PDB entry 9MH0 | electron microscopy, 2.90 A resolution | chains B and C of the 18 polymer chains in the assembly

[Chain B]
Name: Photosystem I P700 chlorophyll a apoprotein A2
Source organism: Dunaliella salina
Notes: EC 1.97.1.12
Sequence (735 residues; numbered 1 to 735; the number before each row is that of its first residue):
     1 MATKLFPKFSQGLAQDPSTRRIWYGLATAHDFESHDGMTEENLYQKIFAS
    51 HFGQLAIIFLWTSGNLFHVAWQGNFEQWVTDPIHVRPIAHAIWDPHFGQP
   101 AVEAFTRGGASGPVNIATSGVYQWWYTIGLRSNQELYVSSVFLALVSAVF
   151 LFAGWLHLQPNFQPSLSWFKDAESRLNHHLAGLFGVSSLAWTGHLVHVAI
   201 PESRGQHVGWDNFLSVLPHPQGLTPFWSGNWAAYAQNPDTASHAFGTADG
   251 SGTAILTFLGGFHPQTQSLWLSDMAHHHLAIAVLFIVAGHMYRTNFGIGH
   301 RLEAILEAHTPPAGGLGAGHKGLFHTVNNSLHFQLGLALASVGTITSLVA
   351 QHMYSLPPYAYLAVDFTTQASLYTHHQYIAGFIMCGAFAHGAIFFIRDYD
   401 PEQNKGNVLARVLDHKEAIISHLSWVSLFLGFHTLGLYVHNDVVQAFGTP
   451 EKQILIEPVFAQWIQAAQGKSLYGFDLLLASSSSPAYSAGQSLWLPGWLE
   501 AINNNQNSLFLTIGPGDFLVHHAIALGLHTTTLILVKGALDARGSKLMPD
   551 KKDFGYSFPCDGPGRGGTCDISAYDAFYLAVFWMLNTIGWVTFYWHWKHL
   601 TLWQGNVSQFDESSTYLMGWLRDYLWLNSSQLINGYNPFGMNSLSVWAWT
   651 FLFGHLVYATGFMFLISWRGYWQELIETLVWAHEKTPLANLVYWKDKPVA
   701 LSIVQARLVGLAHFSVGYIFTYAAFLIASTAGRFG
Disordered / not traced: 1-2, 735
Ion coordination: chlorophyll a Mg (25 sites), coordinated by H30, H51, Q54, H68, H90, D94, H96, H178, H179, H197, H276, H277, H278, H290, H300, H309 and 9 more; 4Fe-4S cluster Fe: C560, C569 (shared with 1 residue of chain A)
Ligand contacts:
  - beta-carotene (BCR), molecule 1: F6, I22, L26, V692
  - beta-carotene (BCR), molecule 2: A49, F52, G53, A56, I57, L60, F67, Y137, S140, V141, A144, S147, A148, F150, L151, G154, W155, L158
  - beta-carotene (BCR), molecule 3: L55, I58, F59, W61, F150, G182, L183, V186, S187
  - beta-carotene (BCR), molecule 4: T62, L66, W124, W125, I128, L130, S139, F142, L143, W210
  - beta-carotene (BCR), molecule 5: L189, L223, F226, L279, V283, I286, V287, H290, I298
  - beta-carotene (BCR), molecule 6: F333, G336, L337, A340, T344, M384, A387, F388, G391, A392, F394, F395, A539
  - beta-carotene (BCR), molecule 7: F388, F395, L409, V412, V536, L540
  - beta-carotene (BCR), molecule 8: F429, L430, H433, T434, L437, I454, I456, F518, L519, H522
  - beta-carotene (BCR), molecule 9: L435, G436, V439
  - beta-carotene (BCR), molecule 10: W649, F653, W672, L675, I676, L679, F720
  - beta-carotene (BCR), molecule 11: P687, L688, A689
  - chlorophyll b (CHL): W210, F213, L214
  - chlorophyll a isomer (CL0): L621, L625, W626
  - chlorophyll a (CLA), molecule 1: T19, W23, I676, L679, V680, H683, V692, Y693, W694, K695, D696, P698, V699
  - chlorophyll a (CLA), molecule 2: I22, W23, L26
  - chlorophyll a (CLA), molecule 3: W23, F653, L656, V657, T660, M663, F664, L701, V709, A712, H713, V716
  - chlorophyll a (CLA), molecule 4: L26, A27, A29, H30, D31, H332, L335, L339, F382, I383, C385, G386, A389, H390, I393, R397, Y556, S557, Y574, F577, A712, V716
  - chlorophyll a (CLA), molecule 5: H30, F32, E33, Y44, I47, S50, H51, Q54, L55, I58, F169, R175, H179, L183, L331, H332, Q334, L335, A338, L339, V342
  - chlorophyll a (CLA), molecule 6: H30, Q54, I57, I58, W61, I379, F382, I383
  - chlorophyll a (CLA), molecule 7: F48, F52, I128, G129, L130, E135, V138, S139, F142, V146, V149, F150, A153, L156, H157, F162, P164, W168, S187, A190, W191, G193, H194, H197, V198, V208, G209, W210, F213
  - chlorophyll a (CLA), molecule 8: F48, H51, F52, L55, W124, F150, W168, F169, D171, S174, R175, H178, H179, G182, L183, F184, I345, Y359
  - chlorophyll a (CLA), molecule 9: I57, L60, W61, S63, G64, F67, H68, W71, Q72, H90, A91, W93
  - chlorophyll a (CLA), molecule 10: I57, W61, N65, H68, V69, A89, H90, N115, I116, A117, T118, S119, V121, V646, W647, T650, F720
  - chlorophyll a (CLA), molecule 11: I58, W61, T62, S119, G120, V121, W124, S187, A190, V342, I345, T346, V349, M353, Y359, L372, H375, H376, I379, I383
  - chlorophyll a (CLA), molecule 12: W61, N65, T118, S119, S371, T374, H375, Y378, I379, F382, W647, I719, F720, Y722, A723, L726, I727
  - chlorophyll a (CLA), molecule 13: H90, A91, I92, W93, D94, P95, H96, F97, F105, N115, S645, V646, W649
  - chlorophyll a (CLA), molecule 14: W124, T127, I128, L183, F184, S187, S188, W191, M274, H277, H278, I281, F285, I345, L348, V349, H352, M353, P358, Y359
  - chlorophyll a (CLA), molecule 15: W168, D171, S174, H178, T294, N295, F296
  - chlorophyll a (CLA), molecule 16: A172, R175, L176, H179, L180, F184, L302, L306, F324, V327, N328, Q334, L337, A338, S341, V342, I345
  - chlorophyll a (CLA), molecule 17: L176, L180, F184, L284, F285, A288, M291, Y292, L302, I305, L306
  - chlorophyll a (CLA), molecule 18: N177, H178, A181, G182, V186, I286, H290, Y292, T294, F296, I298, G299
  - chlorophyll a (CLA), molecule 19: L189, A190, T192, G193, V196, H197, F213, L214, V216, L217, P218, H219, G222, L223, F226, W227, Y234, I255, L256, L279
  - chlorophyll a (CLA), molecule 20: F226, W231, A232, Y234, A235, L256, F258, H276, L279, A280, V283, L493, W494
  - chlorophyll a (CLA), molecule 21: F258, G260, G261, L269, D273, M274, H276, H277, A280, I281, L284, H352, L356, W494, W498
  - chlorophyll a (CLA), molecule 22: V287, A288, H290, M291, I298, G299, H300
  - chlorophyll a (CLA), molecule 23: V287, M291, H300, A304, I305, A308, H309
  - chlorophyll a (CLA), molecule 24: I305, L306, H309, L316, H320, L323, V327, F333, V408, L409, V412
  - chlorophyll a (CLA), molecule 25: A308, H309, T310, P311, P312, G315, L316
  - chlorophyll a (CLA), molecule 26: G315, L316, G317, V408, R411, V412, H415, A418, I419, H422
  - chlorophyll a (CLA), molecule 27: L337, A340, S341, T344, L348, Q351, H352, Y354, S355, L356, W498, L509, F510
  - chlorophyll a (CLA), molecule 28: T344, S347, L348, Q351, Q377, G381, M384, F388, L528, T531, T532, L535, M584, I588
  - chlorophyll a (CLA), molecule 29: Q351, Y354, Y373, Q377, F460, A461, I464, Q465, F510, L511, I513, H521, I524, L528, V591, Y594, W595, K598
  - chlorophyll a (CLA), molecule 30: A418, H422, W425
  - chlorophyll a (CLA), molecule 31: I419, L423, W425, V426, A525, L528, H529, T532
  - chlorophyll a (CLA), molecule 32: S421, H422, S424, W425, L428, F432
  - chlorophyll a (CLA), molecule 33: S424, S427, L428, G431, F432, L435, L526, T530, L533, I534, L579, F582, W583
  - chlorophyll a (CLA), molecule 34: W425, L428, F429, F432, H433
  - chlorophyll a (CLA), molecule 35: W425, V426, F429, L430, I456, E457, P458, V459, F460, A461, I513, F518, H521, H522, A525, H529
  - chlorophyll a (CLA), molecule 36: H433, G436, L437, V439, H440, V443, V444, F447, K452, I454
  - chlorophyll a (CLA), molecule 37: T434, L435, Y438, V520, A523, N586, W590, F593, L617, W620, L621, L625, S629, I633, F651, H655, Y658, Y718, T721, Y722, F725
  - chlorophyll a (CLA), molecule 38: L435, V439, D442, V443, L526, F582, W583, N586, W590, L617, L621, L625, Y658, F714
  - chlorophyll a (CLA), molecule 39: W463, I464, A467, Q468, L478, L479, W494, W498, F510
  - chlorophyll a (CLA), molecule 40: L478, P485, A486, A489, G490, L493, W494
  - chlorophyll a (CLA), molecule 41: W649, L652, F653, H655, L656, Y658, A659, F662
  - chlorophyll a (CLA), molecule 42: L656, A659, F662, M663, I666, S667, Y671, W672, L675
  - chlorophyll a (CLA), molecule 43: L679, A682, H683, T686, A689, V692
  - chlorophyll a (CLA), molecule 44: W681, A682, K685, T686, P687
  - chlorophyll a (CLA), molecule 45: T686, P687, L688, A689
  - chlorophyll a / 1,2-dipalmitoyl-phosphatidyl-glycerole, molecule 1: F6, K8, F9, G25, L26, A29, H30, F32, H35, K46, S50, G53, Q54, I57
  - chlorophyll a / 1,2-dipalmitoyl-phosphatidyl-glycerole, molecule 2: F460, W463, F475, D476, L477, L478
  - dodecyl-alpha-D-maltoside (LMU): D211, L214, S215
  - lutein (LUT; (3r,3'r,6s)-4,5-didehydro-5,6-dihydro-beta,beta-carotene-3,3'-diol): L145, A148, F152, W155
  - phylloquinone (PQN): W23, M663, F664, S667, W668, R669, W672, I676, A700, L701, A706
  - phosphatidylethanolamine (PTY): Q134, E135, V138, V141, H207, G209, W210, D211
  - 4Fe-4S cluster (SF4): C560, G562, P563, C569, W668, I703, R707

[Chain C]
Name: Photosystem I iron-sulfur center
Source organism: Dunaliella salina
Notes: EC 1.97.1.12
Sequence (81 residues; numbered 1 to 81; the number before each row is that of its first residue):
     1 MAHVVKIYDTCIGCTQCVRACPLDVLEMVPWDGCKAAQMASSPRTEDCVG
    51 CKRCETACPTDFLSVRVYLGNESTRSLGLAY
Disordered / not traced: 1
Ion coordination: 4Fe-4S cluster Fe site 1: C11, C17, C58; 4Fe-4S cluster Fe site 2: C21, C48, C51, C54
Ligand contacts:
  - 4Fe-4S cluster (SF4), molecule 1: V5, A20, C21, L23, V25, L26, C48, V49, G50, C51, K52, R53, C54, V67
  - 4Fe-4S cluster (SF4), molecule 2: I7, C11, I12, G13, C14, T15, Q16, C17, M28, A40, C54, A57, C58, P59, T60, S64, V65

[How chain B and chain C interact]
Contacting residue pairs - 31 pairs, chain B then chain C:
  G12(B) with N71(C)
  D16(B) with E72(C); L77(C)
  P17(B) with T74(C)
  S18(B) with L77(C)
  R20(B) with E72(C)
  L547(B) with F62(C)
  M548(B) with R66(C)
  P549(B) with F62(C)
  D550(B) with F62(C); R66(C), salt bridge
  F554(B) with K52(C); R66(C); V67(C); Y68(C), hydrophobic
  D561(B) with K52(C), salt bridge; E55(C); R66(C), salt bridge
  G564(B) with T56(C), hydrogen bond (backbone-side chain)
  R565(B) with F62(C); L63(C)
  Q673(B) with L79(C); Y81(C), hydrogen bond
  I676(B) with Y81(C)
  V680(B) with Y81(C), hydrophobic
  K697(B) with T74(C), hydrogen bond; L79(C); Y81(C), hydrogen bond (side chain-backbone)
  P698(B) with Y81(C), hydrogen bond (backbone-side chain)
  V699(B) with L79(C), hydrophobic; Y81(C)
Also at the interface, not in a pair above, chain B (27 interface residues in all): L13, D553, C560, G562, P563, R669, E677, E684
Also at the interface, not in a pair above, chain C (17 interface residues in all): C51, L69, S73

[In short]
The interface between chain B and chain C involves 27 residues on one side and 17 on the other, with 5
hydrogen bonds and 3 salt bridges. Polar contacts include D550(B)-R66(C), D561(B)-K52(C) and D561(B)-R66(C).
Here chain B is Photosystem I P700 chlorophyll a apoprotein A2 and chain C is Photosystem I iron-sulfur
center, both from Dunaliella salina. Entry 9MH0 (Dunaliella salina PSI-LHCI supercomplex) was determined by
electron microscopy, deposited together with 9MGW, 9MGZ and 9MH1.
